5H9B - chains A and B; structure by X-ray diffraction, 2.25 A resolution.

# Chain A
Molecule: Calcium/calmodulin-dependent protein kinase II, isoform C
Organism: Drosophila melanogaster
Notes: EC 2.7.11.-, 2.7.11.17
Reference sequence: A4V133 (A4V133_DROME); residues 1-283 here = UniProt positions 1-283
Sequence (285 residues; each row starts with the number of its first residue; numbers below 1 keep their minus sign (Gly-1 is residue -1)):
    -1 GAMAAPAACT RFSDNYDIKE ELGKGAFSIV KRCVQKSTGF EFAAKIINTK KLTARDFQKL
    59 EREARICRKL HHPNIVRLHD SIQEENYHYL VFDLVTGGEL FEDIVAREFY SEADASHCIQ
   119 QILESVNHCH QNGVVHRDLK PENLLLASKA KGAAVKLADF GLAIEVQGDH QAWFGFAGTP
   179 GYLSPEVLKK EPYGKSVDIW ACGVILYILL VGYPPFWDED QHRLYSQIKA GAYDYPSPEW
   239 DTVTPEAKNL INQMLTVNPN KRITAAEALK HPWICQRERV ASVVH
Disordered / not traced: -1 to 6, 276-283
Sequence notes: expression tag (-1 to 0)
Bound ions: Mg2+: Asn141, Asp157 (together with amp phosphoramidate)
Residues lining bound ligands: amp phosphoramidate (AN2): Leu20, Gly21, Lys22, Gly23, Ala24, Phe25, Ser26, Val28, Ala41, Lys43, Val74, Phe90, Asp91, Leu92, Val93, Glu97, Glu140, Asn141, Leu143, Asp157

# Chain B
Molecule: Potassium voltage-gated channel protein eag
Organism: Drosophila melanogaster
Reference sequence: Q02280 (KCNAE_DROME); residues 770-820 here = UniProt positions 770-820
Sequence (54 residues; numbered 767 to 820; the number before each row is that of its first residue):
   767 GVLPKAPKLQ ASQATLARQD TIDEGGEVDS SPPSRDSRVV IEGAAVSSAT VGPS
Disordered / not traced: 767-778, 796-820
Sequence notes: expression tag (767-769)
UniProt features mapped onto this chain:
  - modified residue: Thr787 (Phosphothreonine)
  - mutagenesis: Thr787 (T787A: Reduced eag channel amplitude and accelerated inactivation. Does not affect binding with CASK)
From the paper describing this entry:
  - post-translational modification sites: Thr787 (citing earlier work)

# Chain A / chain B interface
Pairs across the interface (51; chain A residue first):
  Arg53(A) - Asp789(B)  salt bridge
  Arg53(A) - Gly791(B)
  Arg53(A) - Glu793(B)  salt bridge
  Lys57(A) - Asp789(B)  salt bridge
  Glu97(A) - Arg784(B)  salt bridge
  Phe99(A) - Leu782(B)  hydrophobic
  Phe99(A) - Ala783(B)
  Phe99(A) - Arg784(B)
  Glu100(A) - Arg784(B)  salt bridge
  Ile102(A) - Leu782(B)  hydrophobic
  Val103(A) - Leu782(B)  hydrophobic
  Asp136(A) - Thr787(B)  hydrogen bond
  Lys138(A) - Gln785(B)  hydrogen bond (side chain-backbone)
  Lys138(A) - Asp786(B)
  Lys138(A) - Thr787(B)  hydrogen bond
  Glu140(A) - Arg784(B)
  Glu140(A) - Gln785(B)  hydrogen bond (side chain-backbone)
  Leu160(A) - Thr787(B)
  Leu160(A) - Ile788(B)
  Leu160(A) - Asp789(B)
  Trp171(A) - Gly792(B)  hydrogen bond (side chain-backbone)
  Trp171(A) - Glu793(B)
  Trp171(A) - Val794(B)  hydrogen bond (backbone-backbone)
  Phe172(A) - Glu793(B)
  Gly173(A) - Gly791(B)
  Gly173(A) - Gly792(B)
  Gly173(A) - Glu793(B)
  Phe174(A) - Ile788(B)  hydrophobic
  Phe174(A) - Asp789(B)
  Phe174(A) - Glu790(B)  hydrogen bond (backbone-backbone)
  Phe174(A) - Gly791(B)  hydrogen bond (backbone-backbone)
  Ala175(A) - Ile788(B)
  Ala175(A) - Asp789(B)
  Gly176(A) - Thr787(B)
  Gly176(A) - Ile788(B)  hydrogen bond (backbone-backbone)
  Thr177(A) - Gln785(B)
  Thr177(A) - Asp786(B)
  Thr177(A) - Thr787(B)
  Pro178(A) - Gln785(B)
  Pro178(A) - Asp786(B)
  Gly179(A) - Gln785(B)  hydrogen bond (backbone-side chain)
  Tyr180(A) - Gln785(B)
  Ile206(A) - Leu782(B)  hydrophobic
  Gly210(A) - Leu782(B)
  Tyr211(A) - Ala780(B)
  Pro212(A) - Ala780(B)
  Pro212(A) - Thr781(B)
  Pro212(A) - Leu782(B)
  Trp215(A) - Gln779(B)
  Trp215(A) - Ala780(B)  hydrophobic
  Trp215(A) - Thr781(B)
Also at the interface, not in a pair above, chain A (29 interface residues in all): Ala24, Tyr223, Glu237

# In short
The interface between chain A and chain B involves 29 residues on one side and 16 on the other; the contacts
include 10 hydrogen bonds and 5 salt bridges. Polar pairs include Arg53(A)-Asp789(B), Arg53(A)-Glu793(B) and
Lys57(A)-Asp789(B). Bound to chain A: amp phosphoramidate. From the paper: a modification site at Thr787(B).
Here chain A is Calcium/calmodulin-dependent protein kinase II, isoform C and chain B is Potassium
voltage-gated channel protein eag, both from Drosophila melanogaster. Entry 5H9B (Drosophila CaMKII-wt in
complex with a fragment of the Eag potassium channel and Mg2+/AMPPN) was determined by X-ray diffraction
together with 5HU3 and 5FG8 from the same study.
